8DO8 - chains D and F of the 3 polymer chains in the assembly; structure by X-ray diffraction, 2.41 A resolution.

# Chain D
Name: Autophagy-related protein 13
From: Homo sapiens
UniProtKB: O75143 (ATG13_HUMAN); residues 1-197 here = UniProt positions 1-197
Amino-acid sequence (197 residues; each row starts with the number of its first residue):
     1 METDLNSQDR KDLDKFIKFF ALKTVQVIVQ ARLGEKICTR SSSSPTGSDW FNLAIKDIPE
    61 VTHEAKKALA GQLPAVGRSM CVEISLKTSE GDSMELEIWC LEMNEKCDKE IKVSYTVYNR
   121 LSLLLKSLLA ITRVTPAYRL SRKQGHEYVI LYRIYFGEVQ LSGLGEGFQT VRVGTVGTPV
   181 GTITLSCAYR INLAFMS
Unresolved in the structure: 1-4, 195-197
UniProt features mapped onto this chain:
  - region: S127 to V134 (Important for interaction with ATG101)
  - modified residue: M1 (N-acetylmethionine)
  - mutagenesis: S127 (S127H: Abolishes interaction with ATG101; when associated with D-133), I131 (I131D: Decreases interaction with ATG101; when associated with D-134), R133 (R133D: Abolishes interaction with ATG101; when associated with H-127), V134 (V134D: Decreases interaction with ATG101; when associated with D-131)
Reported in the primary citation:
  - mutagenesis - E83L, Y115D: unchanged binding to Autophagy-related protein 101 (chain F)

# Chain F
Name: Autophagy-related protein 101
From: Homo sapiens
UniProtKB: Q9BSB4 (ATGA1_HUMAN); residues 845-1042 here correspond to UniProt positions 1-198 (UniProt number = residue number - 844)
Amino-acid sequence (218 residues; numbered 825 to 1042; the number before each row is that of its first residue):
   825 GGTSEDELPP QVHKVGSDEA MNCRSEVLEV SVEGRQVEEA MLAVLHTVLL HRSTGKFHYK
   885 KEGTYSIGTV GTQDVDCDFI DFTYVRVSSE ELDRALRKVV GEFKDALRNS GGDGLGQMSL
   945 EFYQKKKSRW PFSDECIPWE VWTVKVHVVA LATEQERQIC REKVGEKLCE KIINIVEVMN
  1005 RHEYLPKMPT QSEVDNVFDT GLRDVQPYLY KISFQITD
Unresolved in the structure: 825-831, 840-1042
Differences from the reference sequence: expression tag (825-844)
UniProt features mapped onto this chain:
  - region: I996 to V1000 (Important for interaction with ATG13)
Reported in the primary citation:
  - mutagenesis - L832A, Q835A, V836A, V839A: unchanged binding to ATG13HORMA:ATG101

# Chain D / chain F interface
Contacting residue pairs - 15 pairs, chain D then chain F:
  K15(D) with L832(F), hydrogen bond (side chain-backbone)
  F16(D) with P834(F), hydrophobic
  G47(D) with L832(F); P833(F); Q835(F), hydrogen bond (backbone-side chain)
  S48(D) with L832(F); P833(F)
  W50(D) with L832(F); P833(F)
  Y115(D) with V836(F), hydrogen bond (side chain-backbone); H837(F); K838(F), hydrogen bond (side chain-backbone)
  Y118(D) with P833(F); P834(F); H837(F)
Also at the interface, not in a pair above, chain D (9 interface residues in all): D49, N119
The authors on this interface:
  - hot spots on chain F (mutagenesis) - P834A: abolished binding to ATG13HORMA:ATG101

# In short
9 residues of chain D face 7 of chain F across their interface; the contacts include 4 hydrogen bonds. Polar
pairs include K15(D)-L832(F), G47(D)-Q835(F) and Y115(D)-V836(F). The paper reports that P834A of chain F
abolishes binding to ATG13HORMA:ATG101; L832A, Q835A and V836A of chain F, among others, leave binding to
ATG13HORMA:ATG101 unchanged; 7 substitutions were tested in all.
Here chain D is Autophagy-related protein 13 and chain F is Autophagy-related protein 101, both from Homo
sapiens. Entry 8DO8 (Crystal structure ATG9 HDIR in complex with the ATG13:ATG101 HORMA dimer) was determined
by X-ray diffraction.
